Entry 6VVZ (electron microscopy, 3.72 A resolution); this record covers chains D and E of the 10 polymer chains in the assembly.

[Chain D]
Protein: DNA-directed RNA polymerase subunit beta'
Organism: Mycobacterium tuberculosis
Notes: EC 2.7.7.6
UniProtKB: A5U053 (RPOC_MYCTA); residues 1-1316 here = UniProt positions 1-1316
Amino-acid sequence (1326 residues; each row starts with the number of its first residue; numbers below 1 keep their minus sign (Gly-1 is residue -1)):
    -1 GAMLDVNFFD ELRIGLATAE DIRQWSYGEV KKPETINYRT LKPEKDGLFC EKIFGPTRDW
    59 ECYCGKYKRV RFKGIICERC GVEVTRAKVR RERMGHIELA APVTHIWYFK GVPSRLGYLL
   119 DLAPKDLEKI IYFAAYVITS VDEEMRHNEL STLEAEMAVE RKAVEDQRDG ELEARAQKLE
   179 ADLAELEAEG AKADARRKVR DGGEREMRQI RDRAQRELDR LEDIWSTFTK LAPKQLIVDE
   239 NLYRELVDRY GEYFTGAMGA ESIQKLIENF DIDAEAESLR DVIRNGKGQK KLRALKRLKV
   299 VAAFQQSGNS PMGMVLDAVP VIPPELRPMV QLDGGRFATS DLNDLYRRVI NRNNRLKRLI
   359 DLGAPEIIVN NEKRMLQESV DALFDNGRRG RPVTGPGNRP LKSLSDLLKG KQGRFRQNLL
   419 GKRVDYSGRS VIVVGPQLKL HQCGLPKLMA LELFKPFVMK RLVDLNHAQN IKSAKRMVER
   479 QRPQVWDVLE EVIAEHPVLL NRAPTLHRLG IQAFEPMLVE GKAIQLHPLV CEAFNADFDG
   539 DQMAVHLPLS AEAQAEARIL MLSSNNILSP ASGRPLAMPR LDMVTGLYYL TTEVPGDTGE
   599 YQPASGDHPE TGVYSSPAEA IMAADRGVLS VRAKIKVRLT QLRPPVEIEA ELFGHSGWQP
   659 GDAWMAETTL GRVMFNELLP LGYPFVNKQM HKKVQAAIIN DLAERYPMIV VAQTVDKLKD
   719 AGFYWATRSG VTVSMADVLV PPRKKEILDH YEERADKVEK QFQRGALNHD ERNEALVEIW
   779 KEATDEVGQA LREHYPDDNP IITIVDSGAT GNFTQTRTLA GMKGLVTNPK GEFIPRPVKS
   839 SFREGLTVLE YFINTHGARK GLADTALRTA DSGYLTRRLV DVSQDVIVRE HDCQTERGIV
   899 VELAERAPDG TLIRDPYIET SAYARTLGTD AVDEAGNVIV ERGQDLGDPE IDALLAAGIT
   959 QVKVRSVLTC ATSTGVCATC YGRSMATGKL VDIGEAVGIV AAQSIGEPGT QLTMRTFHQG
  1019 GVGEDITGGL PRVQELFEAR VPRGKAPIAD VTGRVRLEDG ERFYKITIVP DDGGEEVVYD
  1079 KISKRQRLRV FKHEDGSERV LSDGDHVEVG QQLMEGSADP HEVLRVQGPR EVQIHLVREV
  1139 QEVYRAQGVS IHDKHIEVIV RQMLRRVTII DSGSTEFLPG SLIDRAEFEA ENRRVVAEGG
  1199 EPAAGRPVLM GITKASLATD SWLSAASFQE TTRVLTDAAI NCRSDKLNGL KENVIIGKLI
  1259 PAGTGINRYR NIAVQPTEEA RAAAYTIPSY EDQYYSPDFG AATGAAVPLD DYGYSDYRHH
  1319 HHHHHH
Not modelled in the structure: 1013-1024, 1091-1096, 1283-1324
Construct notes: expression tag (-1 to 0, 1317-1324)
UniProt features mapped onto this chain:
  - binding site (Zn(2+)): Cys60, Cys62, Cys75, Cys78, Cys891, Cys968, Cys975, Cys978
  - binding site (Mg(2+)): Asp535, Asp537, Asp539

[Chain E]
Protein: DNA-directed RNA polymerase subunit omega
Organism: Mycobacterium tuberculosis
Notes: EC 2.7.7.6
UniProtKB: A0A0T9N9K3 (A0A0T9N9K3_MYCTX); residues 2-110 here correspond to UniProt positions 41-149 (UniProt number = residue number + 39)
Amino-acid sequence (110 residues; numbered 1 to 110; the number before each row is that of its first residue):
     1 GSISQSDASL AAVPAVDQFD PSSGASGGYD TPLGITNPPI DELLDRVSSK YALVIYAAKR
    61 ARQINDYYNQ LGEGILEYVG PLVEPGLQEK PLSIALREIH ADLLEHTEGE
Not modelled in the structure: 1-26, 110
Construct notes: expression tag (1)

[Chain D / chain E interface]
Contacting residue pairs (73):
  His439(D) with Leu33(E), hydrogen bond (side chain-backbone); Thr36(E)
  Arg459(D) with Gln88(E), hydrogen bond
  Val490(D) with Lys90(E), hydrogen bond (backbone-side chain)
  Ala492(D) with Lys90(E)
  Glu493(D) with Gly34(E); Ile35(E); Lys90(E)
  His494(D) with Lys90(E), hydrogen bond
  Glu513(D) with Gly34(E); Ile35(E), hydrogen bond (side chain-backbone)
  Ala549(D) with Arg62(E)
  Glu550(D) with Ala58(E); Arg62(E), salt bridge
  Ala553(D) with Val54(E); Leu92(E), hydrophobic
  Glu554(D) with Val54(E)
  Arg556(D) with Ile35(E), hydrogen bond (side chain-backbone); Asn37(E); Leu92(E); Leu96(E)
  Ile557(D) with Leu53(E), hydrophobic; Val54(E), hydrophobic
  Leu558(D) with Lys50(E); Tyr51(E), hydrophobic; Val54(E), hydrophobic
  Leu560(D) with Ile35(E), hydrophobic
  Asn563(D) with Ile40(E)
  Pro705(D) with Asp41(E)
  Met706(D) with Asp41(E), hydrogen bond (backbone-side chain)
  Ile707(D) with Tyr29(E), hydrophobic; Pro32(E), hydrophobic; Pro39(E), hydrophobic; Asp41(E), hydrogen bond (backbone-side chain)
  Val708(D) with Tyr29(E), hydrophobic
  Gln711(D) with Asp30(E), hydrogen bond; Thr31(E), hydrogen bond (side chain-backbone)
  Asp990(D) with Ser49(E); Lys50(E), hydrogen bond (side chain-backbone)
  Glu993(D) with Tyr51(E), hydrogen bond
  Gly1261(D) with Tyr51(E)
  Thr1262(D) with Tyr51(E); Val54(E); Ile55(E)
  Asn1265(D) with Gly109(E)
  Arg1266(D) with Glu108(E), salt bridge; Gly109(E), hydrogen bond (backbone-backbone)
  Tyr1267(D) with Ser49(E); Tyr51(E), hydrophobic; Ile55(E); Glu108(E)
  Arg1268(D) with Lys59(E)
  Asn1269(D) with Gly109(E)
  Ile1270(D) with Ala52(E), hydrophobic; Lys59(E); His106(E); Thr107(E)
  Ala1271(D) with His106(E); Thr107(E)
  Val1272(D) with Tyr56(E), hydrophobic; Lys59(E); Gln63(E), hydrogen bond (backbone-side chain)
  Gln1273(D) with Glu105(E), hydrogen bond
  Pro1274(D) with Val79(E), hydrophobic; Leu103(E); Leu104(E), hydrophobic; Glu105(E)
  Thr1275(D) with Leu103(E), hydrogen bond (side chain-backbone); Leu104(E); Glu105(E)
  Glu1276(D) with Glu105(E)
  Ala1278(D) with Leu82(E); Leu103(E)
Also at the interface, not in a pair above, chain D (43 interface residues in all): Glu489, Pro495, Lys715, Gly992, Arg1279
Also at the interface, not in a pair above, chain E (41 interface residues in all): Ser48, Arg60, Ala61, Ser93

[Summary]
Chain D and chain E form an interface of 43 and 41 residues respectively; the contacts include 16 hydrogen
bonds and 2 salt bridges. Among the polar pairs are Glu550(D)-Arg62(E), Arg1266(D)-Glu108(E) and
His439(D)-Leu33(E).
Here chain D is DNA-directed RNA polymerase subunit beta' and chain E is DNA-directed RNA polymerase subunit
omega, both from Mycobacterium tuberculosis. Entry 6VVZ (Mycobacterium tuberculosis RNAP S456L mutant
transcription initiation intermediate structure with Sorangicin) was determined by electron microscopy,
deposited together with 6VVS, 6VVT, 6VVV, 6VVX, 6VVY and 6VW0.
